PDB entry 3C25 | X-ray diffraction, 2.50 A resolution | chains D and B of the 4 polymer chains in the assembly

# Chain D
Molecule: 22-nt DNA strand
Sequence (22 nucleotides; each row starts with the number of its first residue):
     1 CGGCGGCGCGGCCGCGCCTCCG

# Chain B
Molecule: NotI restriction endonuclease
Source organism: Nocardia otitidiscaviarum
UniProtKB: Q2I6W2 (Q2I6W2_9NOCA); residue numbers follow UniProt; this construct covers 1-383
Sequence (383 residues; each row starts with the number of its first residue):
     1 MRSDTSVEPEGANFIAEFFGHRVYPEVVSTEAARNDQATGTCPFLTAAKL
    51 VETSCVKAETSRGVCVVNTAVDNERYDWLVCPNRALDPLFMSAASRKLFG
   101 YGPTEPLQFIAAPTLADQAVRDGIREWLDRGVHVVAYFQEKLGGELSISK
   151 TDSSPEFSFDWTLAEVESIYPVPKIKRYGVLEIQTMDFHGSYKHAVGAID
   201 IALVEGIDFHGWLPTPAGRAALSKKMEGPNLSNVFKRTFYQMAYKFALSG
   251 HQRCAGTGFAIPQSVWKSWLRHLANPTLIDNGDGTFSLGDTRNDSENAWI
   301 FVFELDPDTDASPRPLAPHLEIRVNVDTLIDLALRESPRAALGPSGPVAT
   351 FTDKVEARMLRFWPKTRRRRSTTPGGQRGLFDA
Unresolved in the structure: 1-11, 365-383
Metal / ion sites: Fe ion: Cys42, Cys55, Cys65, Cys81; Ca2+ site 1: Glu145, Asp160; Ca2+ site 2 near Glu182 (its only coordinating residue here)
Reported in the primary citation:
  - catalytic residues: Glu145, Gln184
  - catalytic residues: Asp160, Glu182 (citing earlier work)
  - binding site for the 22-nt DNA strand: Lys245

# Chain D / chain B interface
Pairs across the interface (20):
  DG6(D) - Ala12(B)  phosphate contact
  DG6(D) - Asn13(B)  hydrogen bond to the phosphate
  DC7(D) - Val71(B)  phosphate contact
  DC7(D) - His189(B)  stacking on the base
  DC7(D) - Glu227(B)  base contact
  DC7(D) - Pro229(B)  phosphate contact
  DG8(D) - His189(B)  hydrogen bond to the base
  DG8(D) - Leu231(B)  phosphate contact
  DG8(D) - Ser232(B)  hydrogen bond to the phosphate
  DC9(D) - His189(B)  hydrogen bond to the base
  DC9(D) - Asn230(B)  hydrogen bond to the base
  DC9(D) - Ser232(B)  phosphate contact
  DC9(D) - Lys236(B)  salt bridge to the phosphate
  DG10(D) - Asn230(B)  hydrogen bond to the base
  DC15(D) - Lys141(B)  phosphate contact
  DG16(D) - Glu140(B)  sugar contact
  DG16(D) - Lys141(B)  salt bridge to the phosphate
  DC17(D) - Gly144(B)  phosphate contact
  DC17(D) - Glu145(B)  sugar contact
  DC18(D) - Ser147(B)  sugar contact
Other interface residues (no listed pair), chain D (11 interface residues in all): DG11, DC12
Other interface residues (no listed pair), chain B (19 interface residues in all): Gly143, Gly228, Asn233, Arg237

# Overview
Chain D and chain B form an interface of 11 and 19 residues respectively; the contacts include 6 hydrogen
bonds, 2 salt bridges and 1 aromatic stacking contact. Among the polar pairs are DG8(D)-His189(B),
DC9(D)-His189(B) and DC9(D)-Asn230(B). From the paper: catalytic residues Glu145(B), Gln184(B) and Asp160(B)
among others; a binding site for the 22-nt DNA strand at Lys245(B).
Chain D is a 22-nt DNA strand and chain B is NotI restriction endonuclease (Nocardia otitidiscaviarum); the
structure, Crystal Structure of NotI Restriction Endonuclease Bound to Cognate DNA, was determined by X-ray
diffraction.
